PDB entry 7KXN | X-ray diffraction, 1.34 A resolution | chain A

== Chain A ==
Molecule: Isoform BTK-C of Tyrosine-protein kinase BTK
From: Homo sapiens
Notes: EC 2.7.10.2; fragment: kinase domain
UniProtKB: Q06187 (BTK_HUMAN), isoform Q06187-2; residues 393-659 here correspond to UniProt positions 427-693 (UniProt number = residue number + 34)
Amino-acid sequence (267 residues; each row starts with the number of its first residue):
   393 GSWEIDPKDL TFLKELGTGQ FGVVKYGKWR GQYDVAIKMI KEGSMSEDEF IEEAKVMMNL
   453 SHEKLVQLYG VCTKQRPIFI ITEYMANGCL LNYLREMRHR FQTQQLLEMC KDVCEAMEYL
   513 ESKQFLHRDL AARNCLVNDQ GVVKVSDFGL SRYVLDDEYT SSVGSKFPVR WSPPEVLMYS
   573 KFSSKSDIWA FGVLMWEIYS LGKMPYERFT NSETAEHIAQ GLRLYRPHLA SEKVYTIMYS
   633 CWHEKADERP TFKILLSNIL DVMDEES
Disordered / not traced: 393
Ligand contacts: X9P (3-tert-butyl-N-[(1S)-6-{2-[5-methyl-1-(propan-2-yl)-1H-pyrazol-4-yl]-1H-imidazo[4,5-b]pyridin-7-yl}-1,2,3,4-tetrahydronaphthalen-1-yl]-1,2,4-oxadiazole-5-carboxamide): Leu408, Gly409, Thr410, Gly411, Gln412, Phe413, Val416, Ala428, Lys430, Thr474, Glu475, Tyr476, Met477, Ala478, Gly480, Cys481, Asp521, Asn526, Leu528, Ser538, Asp539, Leu542, Ser543, Val546, Tyr551

== In short ==
Ligands of chain A: compound X9P.
Chain A is Isoform BTK-C of Tyrosine-protein kinase BTK (Homo sapiens); the structure, BTK1 soaked with
compound 26, was determined by X-ray diffraction, deposited together with 7KXL, 7KXM, 7KXO, 7KXP and 7KXQ.
